Entry 4QZ6 (X-ray diffraction, 2.90 A resolution); this record covers chains Z and a of the 28 polymer chains in the assembly.

[Chain Z]
Name: Proteasome subunit beta type-6
From: Saccharomyces cerevisiae
Notes: EC 3.4.25.1
UniProt: P23724 (PSB6_YEAST); residues 1-222 here correspond to UniProt positions 20-241 (UniProt number = residue number + 19)
Sequence (222 residues; each row starts with the number of its first residue):
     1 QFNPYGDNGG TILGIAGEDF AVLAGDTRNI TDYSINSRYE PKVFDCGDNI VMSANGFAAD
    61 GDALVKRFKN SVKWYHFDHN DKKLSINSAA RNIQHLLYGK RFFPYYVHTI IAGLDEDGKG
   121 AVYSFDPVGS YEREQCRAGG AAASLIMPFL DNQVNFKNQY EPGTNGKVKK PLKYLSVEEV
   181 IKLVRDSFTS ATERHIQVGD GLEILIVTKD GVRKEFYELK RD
Bound ions: Mg2+: Thr192, Val198
Small-molecule neighbours: 04C (1,2,4-trideoxy-4-methyl-2-{[N-(morpholin-4-ylacetyl)-L-alanyl-O-methyl-L-tyrosyl]amino}-1-phenyl-D-xylitol): Asp126, Pro127, Val128

[Chain a]
Name: Proteasome subunit beta type-7
From: Saccharomyces cerevisiae
Notes: EC 3.4.25.1
UniProt: P30657 (PSB7_YEAST); residues -12 to 233 here correspond to UniProt positions 21-266 (UniProt number = residue number + 33)
Sequence (246 residues; each row starts with the number of its first residue; numbers below 1 keep their minus sign (Thr-12 is residue -12)):
   -12 TQIANAGASP MVNTQQPIVT GTSVISMKYD NGVIIAADNL GSYGSLLRFN GVERLIPVGD
    48 NTVVGISGDI SDMQHIERLL KDLVTENAYD NPLADAEEAL EPSYIFEYLA TVMYQRRSKM
   108 NPLWNAIIVA GVQSNGDQFL RYVNLLGVTY SSPTLATGFG AHMANPLLRK VVDRESDIPK
   168 TTVQVAEEAI VNAMRVLYYR DARSSRNFSL AIIDKNTGLT FKKNLQVENM KWDFAKDIKG
   228 YGTQKI
Not modelled in the structure: -12 to 0

[Interface between chain Z and chain a]
Residue-residue contacts (42):
  Gln1(Z) - Thr1(a)  hydrogen bond
  Phe2(Z) - Thr1(a)
  Phe2(Z) - Met107(a)
  Phe2(Z) - Pro109(a)  hydrophobic
  Phe2(Z) - Trp111(a)  hydrophobic
  Phe2(Z) - Leu132(a)  hydrophobic
  Asn3(Z) - Leu133(a)
  Pro4(Z) - Arg104(a)  hydrogen bond (backbone-side chain)
  Pro4(Z) - Met107(a)  hydrophobic
  Pro4(Z) - Leu133(a)
  Tyr5(Z) - Arg104(a)
  Asn8(Z) - Val135(a)
  Asn29(Z) - Tyr137(a)
  Ser34(Z) - His149(a)  hydrogen bond
  Ile35(Z) - Arg156(a)  hydrogen bond (backbone-side chain)
  Asn36(Z) - Tyr137(a)  hydrogen bond
  Asn36(Z) - Ser139(a)
  Asn36(Z) - Leu142(a)
  Asn36(Z) - Arg156(a)
  Ser37(Z) - Ser138(a)  hydrogen bond (side chain-backbone)
  Tyr39(Z) - Ser138(a)
  Glu40(Z) - Arg128(a)  salt bridge
  Glu40(Z) - Tyr137(a)
  Glu40(Z) - Ser138(a)  hydrogen bond (side chain-backbone)
  Phe57(Z) - Arg104(a)
  Phe57(Z) - Leu133(a)
  Phe57(Z) - Val135(a)  hydrophobic
  Ala59(Z) - Tyr101(a)
  Ala59(Z) - Leu133(a)
  Ala59(Z) - Gly134(a)
  Ala59(Z) - Val135(a)
  Asp60(Z) - Tyr101(a)  hydrogen bond
  Asp60(Z) - Arg104(a)  salt bridge
  Asp62(Z) - Thr136(a)  hydrogen bond
  Ala63(Z) - Tyr101(a)
  Lys66(Z) - Glu94(a)  salt bridge
  Phe103(Z) - Arg104(a)
  Phe103(Z) - Ser105(a)
  Tyr105(Z) - Tyr101(a)
  Glu218(Z) - Arg161(a)  salt bridge
  Arg221(Z) - Asp160(a)  salt bridge
  Arg221(Z) - Arg161(a)
Other interface residues (no listed pair), chain Z (24 interface residues in all): Gly6
Other interface residues (no listed pair), chain a (23 interface residues in all): Ala148

[Overview]
24 residues of chain Z and 23 residues of chain a are in contact, with 9 hydrogen bonds and 5 salt bridges.
Among the polar pairs are Glu40(Z)-Arg128(a), Asp60(Z)-Arg104(a) and Lys66(Z)-Glu94(a). Bound to chain Z:
compound 04C. Thr192(Z) and Val198(Z) coordinate Mg2+.
Chain Z is Proteasome subunit beta type-6 and chain a is Proteasome subunit beta type-7, both from
Saccharomyces cerevisiae; the structure, yCP beta5-A49T-A50V double mutant in complex with the epoxyketone
inhibitor ONX 0914, was determined by X-ray diffraction (same publication as 4QUX, 4QUY, 4QV0, 4QV1, 4QV3,
4QV4 and 42 further entries).
